PDB entry 7L7Q | electron microscopy, 3.70 A resolution | chains I and K of the 3 polymer chains in the assembly

== Chain I ==
Protein: Inner kinetochore subunit CTF3
From: Saccharomyces cerevisiae
Reference sequence: Q12748 (CENPI_YEAST); residues 1-733 here = UniProt positions 1-733
Amino-acid sequence (736 residues; row label = number of the first residue in the row; numbers below 1 keep their minus sign (Ser-2 is residue -2)):
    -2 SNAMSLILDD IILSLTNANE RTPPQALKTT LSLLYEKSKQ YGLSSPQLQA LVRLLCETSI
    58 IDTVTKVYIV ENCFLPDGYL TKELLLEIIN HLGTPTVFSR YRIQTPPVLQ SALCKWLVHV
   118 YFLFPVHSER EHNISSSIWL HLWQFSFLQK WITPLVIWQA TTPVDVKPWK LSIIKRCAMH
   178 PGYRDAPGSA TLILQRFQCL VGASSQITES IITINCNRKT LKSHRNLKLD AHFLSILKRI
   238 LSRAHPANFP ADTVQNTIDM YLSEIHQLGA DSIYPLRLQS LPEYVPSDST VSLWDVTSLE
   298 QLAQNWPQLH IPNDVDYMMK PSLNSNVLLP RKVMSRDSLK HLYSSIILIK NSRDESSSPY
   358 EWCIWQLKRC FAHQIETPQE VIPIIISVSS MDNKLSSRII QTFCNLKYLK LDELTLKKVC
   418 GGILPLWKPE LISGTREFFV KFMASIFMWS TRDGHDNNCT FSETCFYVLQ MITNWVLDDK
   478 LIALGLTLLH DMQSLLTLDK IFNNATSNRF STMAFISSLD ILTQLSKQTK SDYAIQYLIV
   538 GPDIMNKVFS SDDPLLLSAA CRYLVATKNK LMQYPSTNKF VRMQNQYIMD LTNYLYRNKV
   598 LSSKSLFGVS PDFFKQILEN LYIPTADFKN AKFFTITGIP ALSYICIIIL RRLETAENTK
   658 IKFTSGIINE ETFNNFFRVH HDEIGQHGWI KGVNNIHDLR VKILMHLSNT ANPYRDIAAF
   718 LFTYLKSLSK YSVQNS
Disordered / not traced: -2 to 288, 319-331, 729-733
Construct notes: expression tag (-2 to 0)
UniProt features mapped onto this chain:
  - modified residue: Ser2 (N-acetylserine)
What the authors report for this chain:
  - mutagenesis - R594A/K596A: abolished binding to Ulp2-KIM

== Chain K ==
Protein: Inner kinetochore subunit MCM22
From: Saccharomyces cerevisiae
Reference sequence: P47167 (CENPK_YEAST); residues 1-239 here = UniProt positions 1-239
Amino-acid sequence (242 residues; row label = number of the first residue in the row; numbers below 1 keep their minus sign (Ser-2 is residue -2)):
    -2 SNAMDVEKDV LDVYIKNLEN QIGNKRYFLK QAQGAIDEIT KRSLDTEGKP VNSEVFTELL
    58 RKPMFFSERA DPIGFSLTSN FLSLRAQSSS EWLSLMNDQS VDQKAMLLLQ NNINSDLKEL
   118 LRKLQHQMTI MDSKKQDHAH IRTRKARNKE LWDSLADFLK GYLVPNLDDN DESIDSLTNE
   178 VMLLMKRLIE HDLNLTLNDF SSKTIPIYRL LLRANIITVI EGSTNPGTKY IKLIDFNETS
   238 LT
Disordered / not traced: -2 to 4, 132-239
Construct notes: expression tag (-2 to 0)
What the authors report for this chain:
  - mutagenesis - R119A/H123A: unchanged binding to Ulp2

== How chain I and chain K interact ==
Residue-residue contacts (54; chain I residue first):
  Leu296(I) - Asp113(K)
  Leu296(I) - Glu116(K)
  Leu296(I) - Leu117(K)  hydrophobic
  Leu296(I) - Lys120(K)
  Glu297(I) - Lys120(K)  salt bridge
  Leu299(I) - Leu117(K)  hydrophobic
  Ala300(I) - Lys120(K)
  Ala300(I) - Leu121(K)
  Ala300(I) - Gln124(K)  hydrogen bond (backbone-side chain)
  Gln301(I) - Gln124(K)  hydrogen bond (backbone-side chain)
  Trp303(I) - Leu121(K)  hydrophobic
  His338(I) - Ile110(K)
  His338(I) - Asp113(K)  salt bridge
  Leu339(I) - Asp113(K)
  Leu339(I) - Leu114(K)  hydrophobic
  Ser384(I) - Gln107(K)  hydrogen bond (backbone-side chain)
  Ser387(I) - Gln107(K)  hydrogen bond
  Met388(I) - Gln107(K)
  Cys456(I) - Leu92(K)  hydrophobic
  Glu460(I) - Leu92(K)
  Phe463(I) - Trp89(K)  hydrophobic
  Phe463(I) - Met93(K)  hydrophobic
  Tyr464(I) - Gln96(K)
  Asn500(I) - Phe78(K)
  Asn501(I) - Phe78(K)
  Ala502(I) - Asn77(K)
  Ala502(I) - Phe78(K)
  Thr503(I) - Asn77(K)
  Thr503(I) - Leu81(K)
  Ser504(I) - Phe78(K)
  Ser504(I) - Leu81(K)
  Asn505(I) - Leu81(K)
  Arg506(I) - Arg82(K)
  Arg506(I) - Ser85(K)
  Arg506(I) - Ser86(K)  hydrogen bond
  Phe507(I) - Ser85(K)
  Phe507(I) - Trp89(K)  hydrophobic
  Met510(I) - Trp89(K)
  Asp549(I) - Phe78(K)
  Asp549(I) - Leu79(K)
  Asp549(I) - Arg82(K)
  Asp550(I) - Arg82(K)  salt bridge
  Pro551(I) - Arg82(K)
  Ser607(I) - Leu57(K)
  Ser607(I) - Arg58(K)  hydrogen bond
  Asp609(I) - Arg58(K)  salt bridge
  Phe610(I) - Arg58(K)
  Phe610(I) - Pro60(K)  hydrophobic
  Gln613(I) - Pro60(K)
  Gln613(I) - Phe63(K)
  Ile614(I) - Phe63(K)
  Asn617(I) - Phe63(K)
  Asn617(I) - Ser64(K)
  Tyr619(I) - Arg66(K)
Other interface residues (no listed pair), chain I (39 interface residues in all): Ser342, Ile346, Gly418, Ala511, Glu616
Other interface residues (no listed pair), chain K (30 interface residues in all): Lys59, Leu74, Glu88, Met103

== In short ==
Chain I and chain K form an interface of 39 and 30 residues respectively; the contacts include 6 hydrogen
bonds and 4 salt bridges. Polar pairs include Glu297(I)-Lys120(K), His338(I)-Asp113(K) and Asp550(I)-Arg82(K).
The paper reports that R594A/K596A of chain I abolish binding to Ulp2-KIM; R119A/H123A of chain K leave
binding to Ulp2 unchanged.
Chain I is Inner kinetochore subunit CTF3 and chain K is Inner kinetochore subunit MCM22, both from
Saccharomyces cerevisiae; the structure, Ctf3c with Ulp2-KIM, was determined by electron microscopy.
